2IEW - chain A; structure by X-ray diffraction, 2.00 A resolution.

[Chain A]
Molecule: Inositol polyphosphate multikinase
Organism: Saccharomyces cerevisiae
Notes: EC 2.7.1.151
UniProt: P07250 (IPMK_YEAST); residues 1-355 here = UniProt positions 1-355
Sequence (363 residues; numbered 1 to 363; the number before each row is that of its first residue):
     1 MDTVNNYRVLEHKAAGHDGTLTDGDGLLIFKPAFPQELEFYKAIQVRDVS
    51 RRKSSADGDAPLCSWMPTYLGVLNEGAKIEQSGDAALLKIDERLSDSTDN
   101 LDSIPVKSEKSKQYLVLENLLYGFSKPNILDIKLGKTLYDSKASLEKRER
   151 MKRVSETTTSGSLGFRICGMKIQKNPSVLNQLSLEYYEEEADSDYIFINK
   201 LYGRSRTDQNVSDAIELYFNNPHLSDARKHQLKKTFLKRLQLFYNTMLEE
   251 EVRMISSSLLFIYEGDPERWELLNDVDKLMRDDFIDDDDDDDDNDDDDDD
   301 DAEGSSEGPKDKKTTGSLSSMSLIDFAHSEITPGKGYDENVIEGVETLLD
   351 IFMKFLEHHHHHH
Disordered / not traced: 1-25, 46-57, 76-110, 287-316, 361-363
Differences from the reference sequence: cloning artifact (356-357); expression tag (358-363)
Swiss-Prot annotation at these positions:
  - binding site (ATP): Lys31, Glu118 to Leu120, Asp131, Asp325
  - binding site (substrate): Pro127 to Gly135
  - binding site (Ca(2+)): Glu271, Asn274, Gly334
  - modified residue: Met1 (N-acetylmethionine), Ser97 (Phosphoserine)

[In short]
UniProt lists 6 ATP-binding residues, 9 substrate-binding residues and 3 Ca2+-binding residues.
Chain A is Inositol polyphosphate multikinase (Saccharomyces cerevisiae); the structure, Crystal structure of
Inositol Phosphate Multikinase Ipk2 from S. cerevisiae, was determined by X-ray diffraction, deposited
together with 2IF8.
